Entry 3A1Y (X-ray diffraction, 2.13 A resolution); this record covers chains B and G of the 7 polymer chains in the assembly.

== Chain B ==
Name: 50S ribosomal protein P1 (L12P)
Source organism: Pyrococcus horikoshii
Notes: fragment: N-terminal domain
UniProt: O57705 (RL12_PYRHO); residues 1-58 here = UniProt positions 1-58
Amino-acid sequence (58 residues; row label = number of the first residue in the row):
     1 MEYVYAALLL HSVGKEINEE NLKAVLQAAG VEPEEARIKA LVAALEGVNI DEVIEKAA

== Chain G ==
Name: Acidic ribosomal protein P0
Source organism: Pyrococcus horikoshii
Notes: fragment: N-terminal domain
UniProt: O74109 (RLA0_PYRHO); residues 1-284 here = UniProt positions 1-284
Amino-acid sequence (284 residues; numbered 1 to 284; the number before each row is that of its first residue):
     1 MAHVAEWKKK EVEELAKLIK SYPVIALVDV SSMPAYPLSQ MRRLIRENGG LLRVSRNTLI
    61 ELAIKKAAKE LGKPELEKLV EYIDRGAGIL VTNMNPFKLY KFLQQNRQPA PAKPGAVVPK
   121 DVVVPAGPTP LAPGPIVGQM QALGIPARIE KGKVTIQKDT TVLKAGEVIT PELANILNAL
   181 GIQPLEVGLD VLAVYEDGIV YTPDVLAIDE QEYIDMLQKA YMHAFNLAVN IAYPTPETIE
   241 AIIQKAFLNA KTVAIEAGYI TKETIQDIIG RAFRAMLLLA QQLP
Not modelled in the structure: 110-182
From the paper describing this entry:
  - mutagenesis - L217Q/A224Q, I243Q/A250Q, A272Q/L279Q: abolished binding to 50S ribosomal protein P1 (L12P) (chain B)
  - mutagenesis - L217Q/A224Q/A272Q/L279Q, L217Q/A224Q/I243Q/A250Q, L217Q/A224Q, I243Q/A250Q/A272Q/L279Q: decreased catalytic activity

== Chain B / chain G interface ==
Contacting residue pairs (25):
  Met1(B) - Gly258(G)
  Met1(B) - Ile260(G)  hydrophobic
  Val4(B) - Ile260(G)  hydrophobic
  Val4(B) - Ile268(G)  hydrophobic
  Val4(B) - Ala272(G)  hydrophobic
  Tyr5(B) - Ala272(G)  hydrophobic
  Leu8(B) - Ile269(G)  hydrophobic
  Leu8(B) - Ala272(G)  hydrophobic
  Leu41(B) - Ile260(G)  hydrophobic
  Leu41(B) - Ile265(G)  hydrophobic
  Ala44(B) - Thr261(G)
  Ala44(B) - Lys262(G)
  Ala44(B) - Ile265(G)
  Leu45(B) - Ile265(G)  hydrophobic
  Val48(B) - Gln266(G)
  Ile50(B) - Ile269(G)  hydrophobic
  Val53(B) - Gln266(G)
  Val53(B) - Ile269(G)  hydrophobic
  Ile54(B) - Ile269(G)  hydrophobic
  Ile54(B) - Phe273(G)  hydrophobic
  Ala57(B) - Gly270(G)
  Ala57(B) - Phe273(G)  hydrophobic
  Ala57(B) - Arg274(G)  hydrogen bond (backbone-side chain)
  Ala58(B) - Phe273(G)
  Ala58(B) - Arg274(G)
Also at the interface, not in a pair above, chain B (14 interface residues in all): Ala40
Also at the interface, not in a pair above, chain G (14 interface residues in all): Ala275, Leu277
Interface features reported in the paper:
  - interface residues, chain G: Ile269(G)

== In short ==
The chain B/chain G interface involves 14 residues from each chain; the contacts include 1 hydrogen bond. Its
one hydrogen-bonded contact is Ala57(B)-Arg274(G). The paper reports that L217Q/A224Q/A272Q/L279Q,
L217Q/A224Q/I243Q/A250Q and L217Q/A224Q of chain G, among others, reduce catalytic activity; the interface
residue Ile269(G); 6 substitutions were tested in all.
Chain B is 50S ribosomal protein P1 (L12P) and chain G is Acidic ribosomal protein P0, both from Pyrococcus
horikoshii; the structure, The structure of archaeal ribosomal stalk P1/P0 complex, was determined by X-ray
diffraction.
